Entry 9D3R (electron microscopy, 3.30 A resolution); this record covers chains E and J of the 10 polymer chains in the assembly.

Chain E:
Protein: Histone H3.2
Source organism: Homo sapiens
UniProt: Q71DI3 (H32_HUMAN); residues 39-135 here correspond to UniProt positions 40-136 (UniProt number = residue number + 1)
Amino-acid sequence (97 residues; numbered 39 to 135; the number before each row is that of its first residue):
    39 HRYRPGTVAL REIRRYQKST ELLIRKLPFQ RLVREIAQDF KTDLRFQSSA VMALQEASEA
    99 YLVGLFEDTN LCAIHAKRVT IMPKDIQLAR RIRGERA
Disordered / not traced: 134-135
Swiss-Prot annotation at these positions:
  - modified residue: Tyr41 (Phosphotyrosine), Lys56 (N6,N6,N6-trimethyllysine), Ser57 (Phosphoserine), Lys64 (N6-(2-hydroxyisobutyryl)lysine), Lys79 (N6,N6,N6-trimethyllysine), Thr80 (Phosphothreonine), Ser86 (Phosphoserine), Thr107 (Phosphothreonine), Lys115 (N6-acetyllysine), Lys122 (N6-(2-hydroxyisobutyryl)lysine)
  - lipidation: Cys110 (S-palmitoyl cysteine)

Chain J:
Molecule: 5S rDNA (coding strand)
Source organism: Xenopus borealis
Sequence (145 nucleotides; numbered -72 to 72; the number before each row is that of its first residue; numbers below 1 keep their minus sign (DC-72 is residue -72)):
   -72 CCGAGATCAG ACGATATCGG GCACTTTCAG GGTGGTATGG CCGTAGGCGA GCACAAGGCT
   -12 GACTTTTCCT CCCCTTGTGC TGCCTTCTGG GGGGGGCCCA GCTCCTCCCC ATGCCAGGGT
    48 CTTTTCCCCC AGGCAGGAAA ACAAG

How chain E and chain J interact:
Pairs across the interface (23; chain E residue first):
  His39(E) with DA70(J), sugar contact
  Arg40(E) with DT-8(J), hydrogen bond to the base; DA70(J), sugar contact; DA71(J), phosphate contact
  Tyr41(E) with DA70(J), phosphate contact
  Arg42(E) with DC-5(J), salt bridge to the phosphate; DA70(J), hydrogen bond to the phosphate; DA71(J), salt bridge to the phosphate
  Pro43(E) with DT-6(J), sugar contact
  Thr45(E) with DC69(J), phosphate contact; DA70(J), phosphate contact
  Arg63(E) with DT-13(J), sugar contact
  Arg72(E) with DA-23(J), salt bridge to the phosphate
  Arg83(E) with DG-24(J), hydrogen bond to the sugar; DA-23(J), phosphate contact
  Phe84(E) with DA-23(J), hydrogen bond to the phosphate
  Gln85(E) with DG-24(J), phosphate contact
  Arg116(E) with DT-3(J), phosphate contact
  Val117(E) with DC-4(J), phosphate contact; DT-3(J), hydrogen bond to the phosphate
  Thr118(E) with DC-4(J), phosphate contact; DT-3(J), hydrogen bond to the phosphate
  Met120(E) with DC-2(J), phosphate contact
Interface residues without a listed pair, chain E (16 interface residues in all): Ser86
Interface residues without a listed pair, chain J (13 interface residues in all): DT-7

In short:
16 residues of chain E and 13 residues of chain J are in contact; the contacts include 6 hydrogen bonds and 3
salt bridges. Polar contacts include Arg40(E)-DT-8(J), Arg83(E)-DG-24(J) and Arg42(E)-DA70(J).
Here chain E is Histone H3.2 (Homo sapiens) and chain J is 5S rDNA (coding strand) (Xenopus borealis). Entry
9D3R (147-bp 5S rDNA nucleosome - closed) was determined by electron microscopy, deposited together with 9D3K,
9D3L, 9D3N, 9D3O, 9D3Q, 9D3S and 9D3T.
